PDB entry 3U7M | X-ray diffraction, 2.15 A resolution | chain A

Chain A:
Molecule: Peptide deformylase
From: Staphylococcus aureus
Notes: EC 3.5.1.88
UniProtKB: Q5HGZ3 (DEF_STAAC); numbering as in UniProt (aligned over 1-183)
Amino-acid sequence (191 residues; each row starts with the number of its first residue):
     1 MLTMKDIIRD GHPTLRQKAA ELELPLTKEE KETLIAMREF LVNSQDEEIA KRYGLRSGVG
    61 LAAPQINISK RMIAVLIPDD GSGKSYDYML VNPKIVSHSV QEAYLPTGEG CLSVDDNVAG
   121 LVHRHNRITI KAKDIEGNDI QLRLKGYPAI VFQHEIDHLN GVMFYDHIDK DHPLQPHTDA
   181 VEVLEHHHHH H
Unresolved in the structure: 186-191
Sequence notes: expression tag (184-191)
Modified residues: Cys111 (3-sulfinoalanine; CSD)
Metal / ion sites: Zn2+: Cys111, His154, His158 (together with FHF)
Small-molecule neighbours: FHF (N-((2R,4S)-2-butyl-4-(3-(2-fluorophenyl)ureido)-5-methyl-3-oxohexyl)-N-hydroxyformamide): Gln45, Arg56, Ser57, Gly58, Val59, Gly60, Gln65, Pro78, Leu105, Glu109, Gly110, Cys111, Leu112, Tyr147, Ile150, Val151, His154, Glu155, His158, Glu185
UniProt features mapped onto this chain:
  - active site: Glu155
  - binding site (Fe cation): Cys111, His154, His158
From the paper describing this entry:
  - binding site for FHF: Ser57, Val59, Gln65, Cys111, Leu112, Glu155
  - post-translational modification sites: Cys111
  - conformationally variable residues: Asp80 to Gly81, Asp115 to Asp116

Overview:
Chain A binds compound FHF. The Zn2+ site is built by Cys111, His154 and His158. Curated annotation (UniProt)
lists active-site residue Glu155 and 3 Fe cation-binding residues. From the paper: a binding site for FHF at
Ser57, Val59 and Gln65 among others; a modification site at Cys111.
Chain A is Peptide deformylase (Staphylococcus aureus); the structure, Crystal structures of the
Staphylococcus aureus peptide deformylase in complex with two classes of new inhibitors, was determined by
X-ray diffraction (same publication as 3U7K, 3U7L and 3U7N).
